PDB entry 5OJQ | electron microscopy, 3.70 A resolution | chains A and G of the 54 polymer chains in the assembly

# Chain A
Molecule: Type VI secretion protein
Organism: Vibrio cholerae
UniProt: A0A085SGI6 (A0A085SGI6_VIBCL); residues 17-489 here correspond to UniProt positions 16-488 (UniProt number = residue number - 1)
Sequence (473 residues; row label = number of the first residue in the row):
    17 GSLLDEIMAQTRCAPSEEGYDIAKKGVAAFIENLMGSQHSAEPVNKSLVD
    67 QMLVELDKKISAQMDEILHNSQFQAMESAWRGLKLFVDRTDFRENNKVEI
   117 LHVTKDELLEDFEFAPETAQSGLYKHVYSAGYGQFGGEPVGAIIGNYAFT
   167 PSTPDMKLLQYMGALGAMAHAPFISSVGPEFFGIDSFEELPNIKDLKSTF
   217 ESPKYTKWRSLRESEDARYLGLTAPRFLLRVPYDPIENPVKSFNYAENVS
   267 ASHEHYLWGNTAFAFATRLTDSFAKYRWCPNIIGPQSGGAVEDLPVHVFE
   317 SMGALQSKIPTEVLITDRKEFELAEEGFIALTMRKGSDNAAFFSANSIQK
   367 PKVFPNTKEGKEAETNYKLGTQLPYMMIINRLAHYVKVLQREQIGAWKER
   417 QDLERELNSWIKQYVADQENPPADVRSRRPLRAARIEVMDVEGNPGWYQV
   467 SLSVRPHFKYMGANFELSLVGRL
Construct notes: conflict Cys29 (Ile28 in A0A085SGI6)

# Chain G
Molecule: VipA
Organism: Vibrio cholerae
UniProt: A0A023PRF3 (A0A023PRF3_VIBCL); aligned to UniProt positions 21-174 over residues 2-155 (the alignment contains insertions or deletions, so no single offset holds)
Sequence (155 residues; numbered 2 to 156; the number before each row is that of its first residue):
     2 SKEGSVAPKERINIKYIPATGDAQAEVELPLKTLVVGDFKGHAEQTPLEE
    52 RATVTVDKNNFEAVMRESELKITATVKNKLTDDENAELPVELNFKSLADF
   102 APDAVASQVPELKKLIELREALVALKGPLGNIPAFRERLQSLLNSEESRE
   152 KLLAE

# Chain A / chain G interface
Pairs across the interface (22):
  Asp333(A) - Lys10(G)
  Asp333(A) - Arg12(G)
  Arg334(A) - Ala8(G)
  Arg334(A) - Pro9(G)  hydrogen bond (side chain-backbone)
  Glu336(A) - Glu11(G)
  Phe337(A) - Pro9(G)
  Phe337(A) - Lys10(G)
  Phe337(A) - Glu11(G)
  Phe359(A) - Glu11(G)
  Ser360(A) - Glu11(G)
  Gly478(A) - Glu11(G)
  Ala479(A) - Asn14(G)
  Asn480(A) - Asn14(G)
  Glu482(A) - Lys16(G)
  Leu483(A) - Lys16(G)  hydrogen bond (backbone-backbone)
  Leu483(A) - Ile18(G)  hydrogen bond (backbone-backbone)
  Ser484(A) - Ile18(G)
  Ser484(A) - Ala20(G)
  Ser484(A) - Thr21(G)
  Leu485(A) - Ile18(G)
  Leu485(A) - Ala20(G)  hydrogen bond (backbone-backbone)
  Leu485(A) - Thr21(G)
Other interface residues (no listed pair), chain A (16 interface residues in all): Met477, Phe481, Val486
Other interface residues (no listed pair), chain G (12 interface residues in all): Ile15, Tyr17

# In short
The interface between chain A and chain G involves 16 residues on one side and 12 on the other; the contacts
include 4 hydrogen bonds. Polar pairs include Arg334(A)-Pro9(G), Leu483(A)-Lys16(G) and Leu483(A)-Ile18(G).
Chain A is Type VI secretion protein and chain G is VipA, both from Vibrio cholerae; the structure, The
modeled structure of of wild type extended type VI secretion system sheath/tube complex in vibrio ..., was
determined by electron microscopy, deposited together with 5MXN and 5MYU.
